PDB entry 8KIE | electron microscopy, 2.50 A resolution | chains a and o of the 4 polymer chains in the assembly

== Chain a ==
Molecule: 23S rRNA (partial)
From: Escherichia coli
Sequence (2904 nucleotides; each row starts with the number of its first residue):
   122 GGUUAAGCGACUAAGCGUACACGGUGGAUGCCCUGGCAGUCAGAGGCGAU
   172 GAAGGACGUGCUAAUCUGCGAUAAGCGUCGGUAAGGUGAUAUGAACCGUU
   222 AUAACCGGCGAUUUCCGAAUGGGGAAACCCAGUGUGUUUCGACACACUAU
   272 CAUUAACUGAAUCCAUAGGUUAAUGAGGCGAACCGGGGGAACUGAAACAU
   322 CUAAGUACCCCGAGGAAAAGAAAUCAACCGAGAUUCCCCCAGUAGCGGCG
   372 AGCGAACGGGGAGCAGCCCAGAGCCUGAAUCAGUGUGUGUGUUAGUGGAA
   422 GCGUCUGGAAAGGCGCGCGAUACAGGGUGACAGCCCCGUACACAAAAAUG
   472 CACAUGCUGUGAGCUCGAUGAGUAGGGCGGGACACGUGGUAUCCUGUCUG
   522 AAUAUGGGGGGACCAUCCUCCAAGGCUAAAUACUCCUGACUGACCGAUAG
   572 UGAACCAGUACCGUGAGGGAAAGGCGAAAAGAACCCCGGCGAGGGGAGUG
   622 AAAAAGAACCUGAAACCGUGUACGUACAAGCAGUGGGAGCACGCUUAGGC
   672 GUGUGACUGCGUACCUUUUGUAUAAUGGGUCAGCGACUUAUAUUCUGUAG
   722 CAAGGUUAACCGAAUAGGGGAGCCGAAGGGAAACCGAGUCUUAACUGGGC
   772 GUUAAGUUGCAGGGUAUAGACCCGAAACCCGGUGAUCUAGCCAUGGGCAG
   822 GUUGAAGGUUGGGUAACACUAACUGGAGGACCGAACCGACUAAUGUUGAA
   872 AAAUUAGCGGAUGACUUGUGGCUGGGGGUGAAAGGCCAAUCAAACCGGGA
   922 GAUAGCUGGUUCUCCCCGAAAGCUAUUUAGGUAGCGCCUCGUGAAUUCAU
   972 CUCCGGGGGUAGAGCACUGUUUCGGCAAGGGGGUCAACCCGACUUACCAA
  1022 CCCGAUGCAAACUGCGAAUACCGGAGAAUGUUAUCACGGGAGACACACGG
  1072 CGGGUGCUAACGUCCGUCGUGAAGAGGGAAACAACCCAGACCGCCAGCUA
  1122 AGGUCCCAAAGUCAUGGUUAAGUGGGAAACGAUGUGGGAAGGCCCAGACA
  1172 GCCAGGAUGUUGGCUUAGAAGCAGCCAUCAUUUAAAGAAAGCGUAAUAGC
  1222 UCACUGGUCGAGUCGGCCUGCGCGGAAGAUGUAACGGGGCUAAACCAUGC
  1272 ACCGAAGCUGCGGCAGCGACGCUUAUGCGUUGUUGGGUAGGGGAGCGUUC
  1322 UGUAAGCCUGCGAAGGUGUGCUGUGAGGCAUGCUGGAGGUAUCAGAAGUG
  1372 CGAAUGCUGACAUAAGUAACGAUAAAGCGGGUGAAAAGCCCGCUCGCCGG
  1422 AAGACCAAGGGUUCCUGUCCAACGUUAAUCGGGGCAGGGUGAGUCGACCC
  1472 CUAAGGCGAGGCCGAAAGGCGUAGUCGAUGGGAAACAGGUUAAUAUUCCU
  1522 GUACUUGGUGUUACUGCGAAGGGGGGACGGAGAAGGCUAUGUUGGCCGGG
  1572 CGACGGUUGUCCCGGUUUAAGCGUGUAGGCUGGUUUUCCAGGCAAAUCCG
  1622 GAAAAUCAAGGCUGAGGCGUGAUGACGAGGCACUACGGUGCUGAAGCAAC
  1672 AAAUGCCCUGCUUCCAGGAAAAGCCUCUAAGCAUCAGGUAACAUCAAAUC
  1722 GUACCCCAAACCGACACAGGUGGUCAGGUAGAGAAUACCAAGGCGCUUGA
  1772 GAGAACUCGGGUGAAGGAACUAGGCAAAAUGGUGCCGUAACUUCGGGAGA
  1822 AGGCACGCUGAUAUGUAGGUGAGGUCCCUCGCGGAUGGAGCUGAAAUCAG
  1872 UCGAAGAUACCAGCUGGCUGCAACUGUUUAUUAAAAACACAGCACUGUGC
  1922 AAACACGAAAGUGGACGUAUACGGUGUGACGCCUGCCCGGUGCCGGAAGG
  1972 UUAAUUGAUGGGGUUAGCGCAAGCGAAGCUCUUGAUCGAAGCCCCGGUAA
  2022 ACGGCGGCCGUAACUAUAACGGUCCUAAGGUAGCGAAAUUCCUUGUCGGG
  2072 UAAGUUCCGACCUGCACGAAUGGCGUAAUGAUGGCCAGGCUGUCUCCACC
  2122 CGAGACUCAGUGAAAUUGAACUCGCUGUGAAGAUGCAGUGUACCCGCGGC
  2172 AAGACGGAAAGACCCCGUGAACCUUUACUAUAGCUUGACACUGAACAUUG
  2222 AGCCUUGAUGUGUAGGAUAGGUGGGAGGCUUUGAAGUGUGGACGCCAGUC
  2272 UGCAUGGAGCCGACCUUGAAAUACCACCCUUUAAUGUUUGAUGUUCUAAC
  2322 GUUGACCCGUAAUCCGGGUUGCGGACAGUGUCUGGUGGGUAGUUUGACUG
  2372 GGGCGGUCUCCUCCUAAAGAGUAACGGAGGAGCACGAAGGUUGGCUAAUC
  2422 CUGGUCGGACAUCAGGAGGUUAGUGCAAUGGCAUAAGCCAGCUUGACUGC
  2472 GAGCGUGACGGCGCGAGCAGGUGCGAAAGCAGGUCAUAGUGAUCCGGUGG
  2522 UUCUGAAUGGAAGGGCCAUCGCUCAACGGAUAAAAGGUACUCCGGGGAUA
  2572 ACAGGCUGAUACCGCCCAAGAGUUCAUAUCGACGGCGGUGUUUGGCACCU
  2622 CGAUGUCGGCUCAUCACAUCCUGGGGCUGAAGUAGGUCCCAAGGGUAUGG
  2672 CUGUUCGCCAUUUAAAGUGGUACGCGAGCUGGGUUUAGAACGUCGUGAGA
  2722 CAGUUCGGUCCCUAUCUGCCGUGGGCGCUGGAGAACUGAGGGGGGCUGCU
  2772 CCUAGUACGAGAGGACCGGAGUGGACGCAUCACUGGUGUUCGGGUUGUCA
  2822 UGCCAAUGGCACUGCCCGGUAGCUAAAUGCGGAAGAGAUAAGUGCUGAAA
  2872 GCAUCUAAGCACGAAACUUGCCCCGAGAUGAGUUCUCCCUGACCCUUUAA
  2922 GGGUCCUGAAGGAACGUUGAAGACGACGACGUUGAUAGGCCGGGUGUGUA
  2972 AGCGCAGCGAUGCGUUGAGCUAACCGGUACUAAUGAACCGUGAGGCUUAA
  3022 CCUU
Unresolved in the structure: 122-729, 736-859, 867-874, 883-1417, 1423-1555, 1567-1591, 1600-1633, 1642-1668, 1675-1749, 1761-1778, 1895-1949, 1954-2069, 2078-2094, 2122-2664, 2690-2695, 2706-2726, 2732-2766, 2774-2792, 2822-2827, 2852-2962, 2999-3025
Modified / non-standard residues: 1MG (1N-methylguanosine-5'-monophosphate) at position 866; OMU (o2'-methyluridine 5'-monophosphate) at position 2673; PSU (pseudouridine-5'-monophosphate) at position 2701
Bound ions: Mg2+ site 1: A730, C731, A882; Mg2+ site 2 near C861 (its only coordinating residue here); Mg2+ site 3 near G881 (its only coordinating residue here); Mg2+ site 4: C1419, C1760; Mg2+ site 5: A1560, U1561; Mg2+ site 6 near U1757 (its only coordinating residue here); Mg2+ site 7 near C1760 (its only coordinating residue here); Mg2+ site 8 near U1783 (its only coordinating residue here); Mg2+ site 9 near A1785 (its only coordinating residue here); Mg2+ site 10: A1785, A1786; Mg2+ site 11: A1790, C1791, U1792, G2671; Mg2+ site 12: C1791, U1792; 9 more Mg2+ sites not listed

== Chain o ==
Molecule: 50S ribosomal protein L19
From: Escherichia coli
UniProt: P0A7K6 (RL19_ECOLI); numbering as in UniProt (aligned over 1-115)
Amino-acid sequence (115 residues; numbered 1 to 115; the number before each row is that of its first residue):
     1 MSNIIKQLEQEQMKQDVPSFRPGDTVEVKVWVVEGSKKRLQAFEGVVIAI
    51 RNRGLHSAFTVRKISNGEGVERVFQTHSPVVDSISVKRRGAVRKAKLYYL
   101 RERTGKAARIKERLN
Unresolved in the structure: 1

== Chain a / chain o interface ==
Residue-residue contacts - 37 pairs, chain a then chain o:
  G1874(a) with Arg93(o), salt bridge to the phosphate
  A1875(a) with Lys94(o), hydrogen bond to the base; Tyr99(o), sugar contact; Arg103(o), hydrogen bond to the phosphate
  A1876(a) with Arg103(o), salt bridge to the phosphate
  A2803(a) with His56(o), hydrogen bond to the sugar
  C2804(a) with Arg51(o), salt bridge to the phosphate; His56(o), phosphate contact; Gln75(o), hydrogen bond to the phosphate
  U2805(a) with Arg51(o), salt bridge to the phosphate; Ala58(o), phosphate contact; Gln75(o), phosphate contact
  G2806(a) with Val73(o), phosphate contact
  C2838(a) with Lys94(o), hydrogen bond to the sugar
  G2839(a) with Lys96(o), sugar contact; Tyr98(o), phosphate contact
  G2840(a) with Arg53(o), phosphate contact; Lys96(o), phosphate contact; Tyr98(o), hydrogen bond to the phosphate
  U2841(a) with Arg53(o), salt bridge to the phosphate
  A2842(a) with Arg53(o), salt bridge to the phosphate
  U2966(a) with Asn52(o), sugar contact; Arg53(o), hydrogen bond to the phosphate
  G2967(a) with Arg51(o), phosphate contact; Asn52(o), hydrogen bond to the phosphate; Arg53(o), salt bridge to the phosphate
  U2968(a) with Ala95(o), phosphate contact; Lys96(o), salt bridge to the phosphate
  G2969(a) with Arg93(o), hydrogen bond to the sugar; Lys94(o), phosphate contact; Ala95(o), hydrogen bond to the phosphate
  U2970(a) with Arg21(o), hydrogen bond to the base; Arg93(o), salt bridge to the phosphate
  G2988(a) with Arg21(o), hydrogen bond to the base
  C2996(a) with Ser2(o), hydrogen bond to the phosphate
  G2997(a) with Ser2(o), phosphate contact; Asn3(o), phosphate contact
Other interface residues (no listed pair), chain a (24 interface residues in all): C1873, G2983, G2985, G2998
Other interface residues (no listed pair), chain o (21 interface residues in all): Lys6, Ile50, Thr60, Asn115

== In short ==
The interface between chain a and chain o involves 24 residues on one side and 21 on the other, with 13
hydrogen bonds and 9 salt bridges. Among the polar pairs are A1875(a)-Lys94(o), U2970(a)-Arg21(o) and
G2988(a)-Arg21(o). A730(a), C731(a) and A882(a) coordinate Mg2+ site 1.
Here chain a is 23S rRNA (partial) and chain o is 50S ribosomal protein L19, both from Escherichia coli. Entry
8KIE (Structure of YchF with 50S ribosomal subunit (local map)) was determined by electron microscopy.
